6XJX - chains E and Q of the 10 polymer chains in the assembly; structure by electron microscopy, 4.60 A resolution (low resolution: residue-level contacts below are approximate; hydrogen-bond / salt-bridge calls are withheld).

[Chain E]
Protein: Calcium uniporter protein, mitochondrial
Organism: Homo sapiens
UniProt: Q8NE86 (MCU_HUMAN); residues 1-351 here = UniProt positions 1-351
Sequence (351 residues; row label = number of the first residue in the row):
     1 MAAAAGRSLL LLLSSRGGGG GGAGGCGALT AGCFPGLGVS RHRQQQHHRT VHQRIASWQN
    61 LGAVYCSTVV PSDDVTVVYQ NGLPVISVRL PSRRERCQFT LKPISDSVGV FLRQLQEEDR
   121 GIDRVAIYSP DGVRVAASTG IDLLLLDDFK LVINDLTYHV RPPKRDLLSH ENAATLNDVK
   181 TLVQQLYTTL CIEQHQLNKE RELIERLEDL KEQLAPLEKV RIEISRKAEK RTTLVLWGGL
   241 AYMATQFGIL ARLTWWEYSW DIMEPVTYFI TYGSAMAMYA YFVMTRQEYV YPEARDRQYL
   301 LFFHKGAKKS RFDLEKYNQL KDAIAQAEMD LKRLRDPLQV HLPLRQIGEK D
Unresolved in the structure: 1-190, 344-351
Curated features (UniProtKB/Swiss-Prot):
  - region: T285 to V290 (Juxtamembrane helix)
  - motif: W260 to Y268 (Selectivity filter)
  - binding site (Ca(2+)): E264
  - modified residue: S57 (Phosphoserine), S92 (Phosphoserine), C97 (S-glutathionyl cysteine), K332 (N6-acetyllysine)
  - mutagenesis: S57 (S57A: Decreased MCU current; when associated with A-92), C66 (C66A: Does not affect glutathionylation in response to reactive oxygen species), S92 (S92A: Decreased MCU current; when associated with A-57; S92A: Impairs calcium uptake, but has no effect on oligomerization and interaction with MICU1 and MICU2), C97 (C97A: Abolished glutathionylation in response to reactive oxygen species), D123 (D123R: No effect on calcium uptake in presence of high concentrations of calcium. Abolished dimerization of MCU), K180 (K180A: No effect on calcium uptake, oligomerization and interaction with MICU1 and MICU2), C191 (C191A: Does not affect glutathionylation in response to reactive oxygen species), L240 (L240W: Abolished calcium uptake), A241 (A241W: Abolished interaction with EMRE/SMDT1 and calcium uptake), G248 (G248W: Abolished calcium uptake), E257 (E257A: According to a report, inhibits calcium uptake. According to a subsequent report, does not affect greatly calcium uptake; E257S: Does not affect greatly calcium uptake), S259 (S259A: Does not inhibit calcium uptake. Strongly reduced sensitivity to ruthenium red inhibition; S259R: Prevents entrance of calcium into the pore), 16 further mutagenesis entries in UniProt

[Chain Q]
Protein: Calcium uptake protein 1, mitochondrial
Organism: Homo sapiens
UniProt: Q9BPX6 (MICU1_HUMAN); numbering as in UniProt (aligned over 1-476)
Sequence (476 residues; row label = number of the first residue in the row):
     1 MFRLNSLSAL AELAVGSRWY HGGSQPIQIR RRLMMVAFLG ASAVTASTGL LWKRAHAESP
    61 PCVDNLKSDI GDKGKNKDEG DVCNHEKKTA DLAPHPEEKK KKRSGFRDRK VMEYENRIRA
   121 YSTPDKIFRY FATLKVISEP GEAEVFMTPE DFVRSITPNE KQPEHLGLDQ YIIKRFDGKK
   181 ISQEREKFAD EGSIFYTLGE CGLISFSDYI FLTTVLSTPQ RNFEIAFKMF DLNGDGEVDM
   241 EEFEQVQSII RSQTSMGMRH RDRPTTGNTL KSGLCSALTT YFFGADLKGK LTIKNFLEFQ
   301 RKLQHDVLKL EFERHDPVDG RITERQFGGM LLAYSGVQSK KLTAMQRQLK KHFKEGKGLT
   361 FQEVENFFTF LKNINDVDTA LSFYHMAGAS LDKVTMQQVA RTVAKVELSD HVCDVVFALF
   421 DCDGNGELSN KEFVSIMKQR LMRGLEKPKD MGFTRLMQAM WKCAQETAWD FALPKQ
Unresolved in the structure: 1-103, 471-476
Curated features (UniProtKB/Swiss-Prot):
  - region: K99 to K110 (Polybasic region), K126 to R129 (K/R-ring), R259 to R263 (K/R-ring), R455 to Q465 (C-helix region)
  - binding site (Ca(2+)): D231, N233, D235, E237, E242, D421, D423, N425, E427, E432
  - modified residue: S122 (Phosphoserine), R455 (Asymmetric dimethylarginine)
  - natural variant: R18 to Q476 (deletion: In MPXPS), R129 to Q476 (deletion: In MPXPS), R129 (R129P: In MPXPS; uncertain significance), R185 (deletion: In MPXPS)
  - mutagenesis: K99 to R103 (Abolishes interaction with EMRE/SMDT1), K99 to K102 (Abolishes interaction with EMRE/SMDT1 while maintaining interaction with MICU2), F106 (F106A: Slightly decreased ability to inhibit MCU channel activity in absence of calcium), Y114 (Y114A: Decreased ability to inhibit MCU channel activity in absence of calcium), R117 (R117A: Slightly decreased ability to inhibit MCU channel activity in absence of calcium), R119 (R119E: Impaired interaction with MCU; R119K: Does not affect interaction with MCU), Y121 (Y121A: Decreased ability to inhibit MCU channel activity in absence of calcium), K126 to R129 (Abolished ability to inhibit MCU channel activity in absence of calcium; when associated with 259-E--E-263), K126 (K126A: Abolished ability to inhibit MCU channel activity in absence of calcium; K126E: Abolished ability to inhibit MCU in absence of calcium), R129 (R129A: Decreased ability to inhibit MCU channel activity in absence of calcium), R154 (R154K: Does not affect interaction with MCU; R154Q: Impaired interaction with MCU), R221 (R221A: Abolishes homooligomerization), 14 further mutagenesis entries in UniProt

[Interface between chain E and chain Q]
Residue-residue contacts - 7 pairs, chain E then chain Q:
  W255(E) with M451(Q)
  W256(E) with T454(Q)
  Y258(E) with H260(Q)
  S259(E) with R259(Q)
  D261(E) with R129(Q); R259(Q)
  I262(E) with R259(Q)
The authors on this interface:
  - residue pairs: R129(Q)-D261(E) (salt bridge), R259(Q)-D261(E) (salt bridge)

[Overview]
6 residues of chain E and 5 residues of chain Q are in contact. The authors report salt bridges between
R129(Q) and D261(E) and R259(Q) and D261(E).
Here chain E is Calcium uniporter protein, mitochondrial and chain Q is Calcium uptake protein 1,
mitochondrial, both from Homo sapiens. Entry 6XJX (MCU holocomplex in Low-calcium blocking state) was
determined by electron microscopy (same publication as 6XJV).
